6R10 - chains V and W of the 26 polymer chains in the assembly; structure by electron microscopy, 4.30 A resolution (low resolution: residue-level contacts below are approximate; hydrogen-bond / salt-bridge calls are withheld).

[Chain V (and W)]
Protein: V-type ATP synthase, subunit K
From: Thermus thermophilus (strain HB8 / ATCC 27634 / DSM 579)
Notes: chain W of this document is another copy of the same molecule, construct and numbering; everything in this record applies to it too
Reference sequence: Q5SIT7 (Q5SIT7_THET8); residues -18 to 80 here correspond to UniProt positions 1-99 (UniProt number = residue number + 19)
Sequence (99 residues; each row starts with the number of its first residue; numbers below 1 keep their minus sign (Met-18 is residue -18)):
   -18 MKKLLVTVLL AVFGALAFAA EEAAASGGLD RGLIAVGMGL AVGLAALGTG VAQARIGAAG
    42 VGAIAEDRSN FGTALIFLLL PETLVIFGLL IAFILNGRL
Unresolved in the structure: -18 to 7

[Interface between chain V and chain W]
Contacting residue pairs (13; chain V residue first):
  Gly18(V) - Val17(W)
  Ala22(V) - Gly20(W)
  Ala22(V) - Gly24(W)
  Leu25(V) - Gly24(W)
  Gly29(V) - Leu28(W)
  Gly29(V) - Gly31(W)
  Val32(V) - Ala35(W)
  Ala33(V) - Gly31(W)
  Ala33(V) - Ala35(W)
  Arg36(V) - Ala35(W)
  Arg36(V) - Ala39(W)
  Ala40(V) - Ala39(W)
  Ala40(V) - Val42(W)
Other interface residues (no listed pair), chain V (13 interface residues in all): Leu14, Ala26, Ile37, Ala44, Leu65
Other interface residues (no listed pair), chain W (13 interface residues in all): Gly13, Leu25, Ala27, Gln34, Ala46

[Overview]
Chain V and chain W each contribute 13 residues to their interface.
Chain V and chain W are both V-type ATP synthase, subunit K (Thermus thermophilus (strain HB8 / ATCC 27634 /
DSM 579)); the structure, Thermus thermophilus V/A-type ATPase/synthase, rotational state 1R, was determined
by electron microscopy together with 6QUM, 6R0W, 6R0Y and 6R0Z from the same study.
